2JAI - chain A; structure by X-ray diffraction, 2.30 A resolution.

[Chain A]
Molecule: Ng, ng-dimethylarginine dimethylaminohydrolase 1
Source organism: Homo sapiens
Notes: EC 3.5.3.18
Reference sequence: O94760 (DDAH1_HUMAN); residues 1-284 here = UniProt positions 1-284
Sequence (289 residues; each row starts with the number of its first residue; numbers below 1 keep their minus sign (Gly-4 is residue -4)):
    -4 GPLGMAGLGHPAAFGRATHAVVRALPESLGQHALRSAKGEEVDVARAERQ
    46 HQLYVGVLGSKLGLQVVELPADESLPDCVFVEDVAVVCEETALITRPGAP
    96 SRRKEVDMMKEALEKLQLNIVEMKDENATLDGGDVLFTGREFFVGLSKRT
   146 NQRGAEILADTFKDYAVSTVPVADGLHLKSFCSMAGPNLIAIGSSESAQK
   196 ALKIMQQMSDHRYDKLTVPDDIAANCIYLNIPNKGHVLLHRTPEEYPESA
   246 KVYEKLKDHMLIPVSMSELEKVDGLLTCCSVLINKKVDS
Disordered / not traced: -4 to 7, 168-169, 281-284
Glycans and other covalent adducts: citrulline (CIR) linked to Cys273
Modified residues: Mse0 (selenomethionine); Mse103, Mse104, Mse118, Mse179, Mse200, Mse203, Mse255, Mse261 (selenomethionine; parent Met)
Residues lining bound ligands: citrulline (CIR): Leu29, Asp72, Phe75, Glu77, Asp78, Arg97, Gly128, Arg144, Leu171, His172, Val267, Asp268, Gly269, Leu270
Swiss-Prot annotation at these positions:
  - active site: Cys274 (Nucleophile)
  - binding site (substrate): Arg98
  - binding site (Zn(2+)): Cys274
  - modified residue: Cys274 (S-nitrosocysteine)
  - mutagenesis: Leu271 (L271G: Reduces enzyme activity about 10-fold, and affinity for asymmetric dimethylarginine about 7-fold)
From the paper describing this entry:
  - catalytic residues: Asp126, His172, Cys273
  - binding site for citrulline: Asp72, Phe75, Asp78, His172, Cys273

[In short]
Citrulline is covalently linked to Cys273. From UniProt: active-site residue Cys274, substrate-binding residue
Arg98, Zn2+-binding residue Cys274 and one mutagenesis site. From the paper: catalytic residues Asp126, His172
and Cys273; a binding site for citrulline at Asp72, Phe75 and Asp78 among others.
Chain A is Ng, ng-dimethylarginine dimethylaminohydrolase 1 (Homo sapiens); the structure, DDAH1 complexed
with citrulline, was determined by X-ray diffraction together with 2JAJ from the same study.
